PDB entry 7XSD | electron microscopy, 3.30 A resolution | chains G and H of the 32 polymer chains in the assembly

[Chain G (and H)]
Name: Ribulose bisphosphate carboxylase large chain
Source organism: Nostoc sp. (strain PCC 7120 / SAG 25.82 / UTEX 2576)
Notes: EC 4.1.1.39; chain H of this document is another copy of the same molecule, construct and numbering; everything in this record applies to it too
UniProtKB: P00879 (RBL_NOSS1); residues 1-476 here = UniProt positions 1-476
Sequence (476 residues; row label = number of the first residue in the row):
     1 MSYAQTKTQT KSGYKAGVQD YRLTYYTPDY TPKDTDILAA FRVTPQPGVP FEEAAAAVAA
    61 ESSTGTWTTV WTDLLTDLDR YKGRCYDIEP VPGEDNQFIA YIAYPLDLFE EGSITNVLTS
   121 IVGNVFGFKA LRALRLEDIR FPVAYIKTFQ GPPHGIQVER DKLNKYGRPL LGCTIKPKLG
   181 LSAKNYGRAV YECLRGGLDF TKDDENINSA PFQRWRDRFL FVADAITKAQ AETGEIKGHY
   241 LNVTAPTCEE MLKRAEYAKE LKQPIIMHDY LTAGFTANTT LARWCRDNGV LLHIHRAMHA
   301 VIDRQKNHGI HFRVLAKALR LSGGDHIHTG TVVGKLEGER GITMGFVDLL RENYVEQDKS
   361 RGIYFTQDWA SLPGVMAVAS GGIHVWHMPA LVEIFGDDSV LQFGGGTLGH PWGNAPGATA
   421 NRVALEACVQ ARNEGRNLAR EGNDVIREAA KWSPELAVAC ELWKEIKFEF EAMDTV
Unresolved in the structure: 1-22, 65-79, 176-181, 296-306, 330-340, 403-414, 472-476
Curated features (UniProtKB/Swiss-Prot):
  - active site (Proton acceptor): Lys-176, His-295
  - binding site (substrate): Asn-124, Thr-174, Lys-178, Arg-296, His-328, Ser-380
  - binding site (Mg(2+)): Lys-202, Asp-204, Glu-205
  - site: Lys-335 (Transition state stabilizer)
  - modified residue: Lys-202 (N6-carboxylysine)

[Interface between chain G and chain H]
Residue-residue contacts - 51 pairs, chain G then chain H:
  Asp-107(G) / Ala-210(H)
  Asp-107(G) / Pro-211(H)
  Phe-109(G) / Pro-211(H)
  Glu-110(G) / Asn-208(H)
  Glu-110(G) / Ser-209(H)  hydrogen bond
  Glu-110(G) / Pro-246(H)
  Glu-110(G) / Arg-254(H)  salt bridge
  Glu-111(G) / Pro-211(H)
  Glu-111(G) / Arg-214(H)  salt bridge
  Gly-112(G) / Pro-246(H)
  Thr-115(G) / Thr-244(H)
  Thr-115(G) / Thr-272(H)
  Asn-116(G) / Asn-208(H)  hydrogen bond
  Thr-119(G) / Asn-206(H)  hydrogen bond (backbone-side chain)
  Thr-119(G) / Thr-272(H)
  Ser-120(G) / Asn-206(H)  hydrogen bond (side chain-backbone)
  Asn-206(G) / Thr-119(H)  hydrogen bond (side chain-backbone)
  Asn-206(G) / Ser-120(H)  hydrogen bond (backbone-side chain)
  Asn-208(G) / Glu-110(H)
  Asn-208(G) / Asn-116(H)  hydrogen bond
  Ser-209(G) / Glu-110(H)  hydrogen bond
  Ala-210(G) / Asp-107(H)
  Ala-210(G) / Leu-108(H)
  Pro-211(G) / Asp-107(H)
  Pro-211(G) / Phe-109(H)
  Pro-211(G) / Glu-111(H)
  Arg-214(G) / Glu-111(H)  salt bridge
  Thr-244(G) / Thr-115(H)
  Pro-246(G) / Glu-110(H)
  Pro-246(G) / Gly-112(H)
  Pro-246(G) / Thr-279(H)
  Thr-247(G) / Thr-279(H)
  Thr-247(G) / Arg-283(H)
  Cys-248(G) / Thr-280(H)
  Met-251(G) / Thr-276(H)
  Arg-254(G) / Glu-110(H)  salt bridge
  Thr-272(G) / Thr-115(H)
  Thr-272(G) / Thr-119(H)
  Thr-272(G) / Thr-276(H)
  Ala-273(G) / Ala-273(H)
  Ala-273(G) / Gly-274(H)
  Gly-274(G) / Ala-273(H)
  Thr-276(G) / Met-251(H)
  Thr-276(G) / Thr-272(H)
  Thr-276(G) / Ala-277(H)
  Ala-277(G) / Thr-276(H)
  Ala-277(G) / Ala-277(H)
  Thr-279(G) / Pro-246(H)
  Thr-279(G) / Thr-247(H)
  Thr-280(G) / Cys-248(H)
  Arg-283(G) / Thr-247(H)
Also at the interface, not in a pair above, chain G (35 interface residues in all): Tyr-81, Leu-108, Ser-113, Phe-212, Ala-245, Phe-275
Also at the interface, not in a pair above, chain H (35 interface residues in all): Tyr-81, Ser-113, Phe-212, Ala-245, Phe-275

[Summary]
The chain G/chain H interface involves 35 residues from each chain, with 8 hydrogen bonds and 4 salt bridges.
Polar pairs include Glu-110(G)/Arg-254(H), Glu-111(G)/Arg-214(H) and Glu-110(G)/Ser-209(H). From UniProt:
active-site residues Lys-176(G) and His-295(G), 6 substrate-binding residues and 3 Mg2+-binding residues on
chain G.
Both chains are Ribulose bisphosphate carboxylase large chain (Nostoc sp. (strain PCC 7120 / SAG 25.82 / UTEX
2576)). Entry 7XSD (Cryo-EM structure of RuBisCO assembly intermediate RbcL8Raf18RbcX16) was determined by
electron microscopy.
